Entry 4XJK (X-ray diffraction, 1.76 A resolution); this record covers chains C and D of the 4 polymer chains in the assembly.

== Chain C ==
Molecule: Protein S100-A8
Source organism: Homo sapiens
UniProt: P05109 (S10A8_HUMAN); residues 1-93 here = UniProt positions 1-93
Sequence (93 residues; each row starts with the number of its first residue):
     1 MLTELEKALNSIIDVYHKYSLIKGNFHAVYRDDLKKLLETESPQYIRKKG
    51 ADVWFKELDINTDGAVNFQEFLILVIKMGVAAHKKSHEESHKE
Not modelled in the structure: 90-93
Differences from the reference sequence: engineered mutation Ser42 (Cys in P05109)
UniProt features mapped onto this chain:
  - binding site (Zn(2+)): His17, His27, His83, His87
  - binding site (Ca(2+)): Asp33, Asp59, Asn61, Asp63, Glu70
Metal / ion sites: Mn2+: His17, His27 (shared with His91(D), His95(D), His103(D), His105(D) of chain D); Na+: Ser20, Lys23, Asn25, Ala28; Ca2+: Asp59, Asn61, Asp63, Ala65, Glu70

== Chain D ==
Molecule: Protein S100-A9
Source organism: Homo sapiens
UniProt: P06702 (S10A9_HUMAN); residues 1-114 here = UniProt positions 1-114
Sequence (114 residues; numbered 1 to 114; the number before each row is that of its first residue):
     1 MTSKMSQLERNIETIINTFHQYSVKLGHPDTLNQGEFKELVRKDLQNFLK
    51 KENKNEKVIEHIMEDLDTNADKQLSFEEFIMLMARLTWASHEKMHEGDEG
   101 PGHHHKPGLGEGTP
Not modelled in the structure: 1-3, 113-114
Differences from the reference sequence: engineered mutation Ser3 (Cys in P06702)
UniProt features mapped onto this chain:
  - binding site (Zn(2+)): His20, Asp30, His91, His95
  - binding site (Ca(2+)): Ser23, Leu26, His28, Thr31, Glu36, Asp67, Asn69, Asp71, Gln73, Glu78
  - modified residue: Thr2 (Blocked amino end (Thr)), His105 (Pros-methylhistidine), Thr113 (Phosphothreonine)
  - mutagenesis: Glu36 (E36Q: Loss of resistance to bacterial invasion; when associated with Q-78), Met63 (M63A: Loss of antifungal activity), Glu78 (E78Q: Loss of resistance to bacterial invasion; when associated with Q-36), Met81 (M81A: No effect on antifungal activity), Met83 (M83A: Loss of antifungal activity)
Metal / ion sites: Na+: Ser23, Leu26, His28, Thr31; Ca2+: Asp67, Asn69, Asp71, Gln73, Glu78; Mn2+: His91, His95, His103, His105 (shared with His17(C), His27(C) of chain C)
What the authors report for this chain:
  - binding site for Mn2+: His91, His103

== Chain C / chain D interface ==
Pairs across the interface - 74 pairs, chain C then chain D:
  Met1(C) - Asn47(D)  hydrogen bond (backbone-side chain)
  Leu2(C) - Asn47(D)
  Leu2(C) - Gly112(D)
  Thr3(C) - Lys43(D)
  Thr3(C) - Asp44(D)  hydrogen bond (side chain-backbone)
  Thr3(C) - Gln46(D)
  Thr3(C) - Asn47(D)
  Glu4(C) - Thr14(D)
  Leu5(C) - Ile15(D)  hydrophobic
  Leu5(C) - Asp44(D)
  Leu5(C) - Leu45(D)  hydrophobic
  Leu5(C) - Met83(D)  hydrophobic
  Glu6(C) - Asp44(D)
  Glu6(C) - Leu45(D)
  Glu6(C) - Gln46(D)  hydrogen bond (side chain-backbone)
  Glu6(C) - Asn47(D)  hydrogen bond (side chain-backbone)
  Glu6(C) - Phe48(D)  hydrogen bond (side chain-backbone)
  Ala8(C) - Asn11(D)
  Ala8(C) - Thr14(D)
  Leu9(C) - Ile15(D)  hydrophobic
  Leu9(C) - Phe48(D)  hydrophobic
  Leu9(C) - Leu86(D)  hydrophobic
  Leu9(C) - Thr87(D)
  Asn10(C) - Phe48(D)
  Asn10(C) - Ser90(D)  hydrogen bond
  Asn10(C) - Met94(D)
  Ser11(C) - Gln7(D)  hydrogen bond
  Ser11(C) - Asn11(D)  hydrogen bond
  Ile12(C) - Leu8(D)  hydrophobic
  Ile12(C) - Asn11(D)
  Ile13(C) - Thr87(D)
  Ile13(C) - Ser90(D)
  Ile13(C) - His91(D)
  Ile13(C) - Met94(D)  hydrophobic
  Ile13(C) - His105(D)
  Asp14(C) - Gln7(D)  hydrogen bond
  Val15(C) - Gln7(D)
  His17(C) - His91(D)  hydrogen bond
  His17(C) - His103(D)  hydrogen bond
  His17(C) - His105(D)  hydrogen bond
  Lys18(C) - Gln7(D)  hydrogen bond
  Leu21(C) - His103(D)
  Phe26(C) - His103(D)
  His27(C) - His91(D)  hydrogen bond
  His27(C) - His95(D)  hydrogen bond
  His27(C) - His103(D)  hydrogen bond
  Thr40(C) - Ser6(D)
  Glu41(C) - Ser6(D)  hydrogen bond (backbone-side chain)
  Glu41(C) - Gln7(D)
  Glu41(C) - Leu8(D)  hydrogen bond (side chain-backbone)
  Glu41(C) - Glu9(D)
  Ser42(C) - Glu9(D)
  Pro43(C) - Glu9(D)
  Phe68(C) - Thr87(D)
  Phe68(C) - Trp88(D)  hydrophobic
  Phe68(C) - His91(D)
  Gln69(C) - Trp88(D)
  Leu72(C) - Ala84(D)
  Leu72(C) - Trp88(D)  hydrophobic
  Ile76(C) - Ile80(D)
  Ile76(C) - Met81(D)  hydrophobic
  Ile76(C) - Ala84(D)  hydrophobic
  Met78(C) - Leu8(D)  hydrophobic
  Met78(C) - Ile12(D)  hydrophobic
  Gly79(C) - Ile12(D)
  Gly79(C) - Ile16(D)
  Gly79(C) - Phe76(D)
  Gly79(C) - Ile80(D)
  Val80(C) - Glu77(D)
  Ala82(C) - Ile16(D)  hydrophobic
  His83(C) - Ile16(D)
  His83(C) - Asp30(D)  salt bridge
  His83(C) - Phe76(D)
  His87(C) - Asp30(D)  salt bridge
Other interface residues (no listed pair), chain C (36 interface residues in all): Phe71, Val75, Ser86
Other interface residues (no listed pair), chain D (38 interface residues in all): Thr18, Phe19, Leu40, Gly102, Leu109, Gly110

== In short ==
36 residues of chain C and 38 residues of chain D are in contact, with 18 hydrogen bonds and 2 salt bridges.
Polar pairs include His83(C)-Asp30(D), His87(C)-Asp30(D) and Met1(C)-Asn47(D). The paper reports a binding
site for Mn2+ at His91(D) and His103(D).
Chain C is Protein S100-A8 and chain D is Protein S100-A9, both from Homo sapiens; the structure, Crystal
structure of Mn(II) Ca(II) Na(I) bound calprotectin, was determined by X-ray diffraction.
